Entry 8HSV (X-ray diffraction, 3.00 A resolution); this record covers chains E and B of the 4 polymer chains in the assembly.

[Chain E]
Molecule: peptide from E3 ubiquitin-protein ligase Mdm2
Notes: EC 2.3.2.27
UniProtKB: D3ZVH5 (D3ZVH5_RAT); residues 210-227 here correspond to UniProt positions 191-208 (UniProt number = residue number - 19)
Sequence (18 residues; numbered 210 to 227; the number before each row is that of its first residue):
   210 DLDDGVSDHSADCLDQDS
Disordered / not traced: 210, 226-227

[Chain B]
Molecule: Beta-arrestin-1
Organism: Rattus norvegicus
UniProtKB: P29066 (ARRB1_RAT); numbering as in UniProt (aligned over 1-394)
Sequence (414 residues; row label = number of the first residue in the row; numbers below 1 keep their minus sign (Met-19 is residue -19)):
   -19 MGSSHHHHHHSSGLVPRGSHMGDKGTRVFKKASPNGKLTVYLGKRDFVDH
    31 IDLVDPVDGVVLVDPEYLKERRVYVTLTVAFRYGREDLDVLGLTFRKDLF
    81 VANVQSFPPAPEDKKPLTRLQERLIKKLGEHAYPFTFEIPPNLPSSVTLQ
   131 PGPEDTGKALGVDYEVKAFVAENLEEKIHKRNSVRLVIRKVQYAPERPGP
   181 QPTAETTRQFLMSDKPLHLEASLDKEIYYHGEPISVNVHVTNNTNKTVKK
   231 IKISVRQYADIVLFNTAQYKVPVAMEEADDTVAPSSTFSKVYTLTPFLAN
   281 NREKRGLALDGKLKHEDTNLASSTLLREGANREILGIIVSYKVKVKLVVS
   331 RGGLLGDLASSDVAVELPFTLMHPKPKEEPPHREVPESETPVDTNLIELD
   381 TNDDDIVFEDFARQ
Disordered / not traced: -19 to 3, 334-338, 360-382
Sequence notes: initiating methionine (-19); expression tag (-18 to 0); engineered mutation Val59 (Cys in P29066), Ser125 (Cys in P29066), Leu140 (Cys in P29066), Val150 (Cys in P29066), Val242 (Cys in P29066), Val251 (Cys in P29066), Ser269 (Cys in P29066)
Curated features (UniProtKB/Swiss-Prot):
  - binding site (1D-myo-inositol hexakisphosphate): Lys250, Met255, Lys324, Lys326
  - modified residue: Tyr47 (Phosphotyrosine)
  - mutagenesis: Val53 (V53D: Inhibits internalization of EDNRA, EDNRB and ADRB2. No effect on interaction with SRC; impairs ADRB2- and HTR1A-mediated ERK phosphorylation; impairs sequestration of ADRB2), Pro91 (P91G: Impairs interaction with SRC; impairs ADRB2- and HTR1A-mediated ERK phosphorylation; no effect on sequestration of ADRB2; when associated with E-121), Pro121 (P121E: Impairs interaction with SRC; impairs ADRB2- and HTR1A-mediated ERK phosphorylation; no effect on sequestration of ADRB2; when associated with G-91)

[How chain E and chain B interact]
Pairs across the interface (15):
  Leu211(E) - Arg331(B)
  Asp212(E) - Ser330(B)  hydrogen bond
  Asp212(E) - Arg331(B)  hydrogen bond (side chain-backbone)
  Asp212(E) - Ser340(B)
  Asp213(E) - Phe190(B)
  Asp213(E) - Leu191(B)
  Asp213(E) - Met192(B)
  Asp213(E) - Lys226(B)  salt bridge
  Asp213(E) - Ala339(B)
  Gly214(E) - Ala339(B)
  Val215(E) - Ser340(B)
  Val215(E) - Ser341(B)  hydrogen bond (backbone-side chain)
  Ser216(E) - Arg188(B)
  Ser216(E) - Ser341(B)  hydrogen bond (backbone-side chain)
  Ser216(E) - Asp342(B)  hydrogen bond (side chain-backbone)
Also at the interface, not in a pair above, chain B (12 interface residues in all): Gly333

[Overview]
Chain E and chain B form an interface of 6 and 12 residues respectively, with 5 hydrogen bonds and 1 salt
bridge. Polar contacts include Asp213(E)-Lys226(B), Asp212(E)-Ser330(B) and Asp212(E)-Arg331(B). Curated
annotation (UniProt) lists 4 residues binding 1D-myo-inositol hexakisphosphate and 3 mutagenesis sites on
chain B.
Here chain E is peptide from E3 ubiquitin-protein ligase Mdm2 and chain B is Beta-arrestin-1 (Rattus
norvegicus). Entry 8HSV (The structure of rat beta-arrestin1 in complex with a rat Mdm2 peptide) was
determined by X-ray diffraction together with 8HST from the same study.
